2OPD - chain A; structure by X-ray diffraction, 2.50 A resolution.

# Chain A
Name: PilX
Organism: Neisseria meningitidis
Notes: fragment: residues 29-152, plus four N-terminal residues from the expression construct
Sequence (128 residues; numbered 25 to 152; the number before each row is that of its first residue):
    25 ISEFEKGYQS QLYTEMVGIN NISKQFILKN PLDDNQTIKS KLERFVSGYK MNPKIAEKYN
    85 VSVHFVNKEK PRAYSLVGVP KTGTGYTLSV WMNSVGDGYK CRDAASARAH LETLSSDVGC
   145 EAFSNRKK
Unresolved in the structure: 25-26, 148-152
Cystine bridges: Cys125-Cys144
What the authors report for this chain:
  - contacts within the chain: Trp115-Tyr123 (pi stacking), Met40-Met116 (hydrophobic contact), Trp115-His134 (pi stacking), Trp115-Glu136

# Summary
From the paper: contacts within the chain involving Trp115, Tyr123 and Met116 among others.
Chain A is PilX (Neisseria meningitidis); the structure, Structure of the Neisseria meningitidis minor Type IV
pilin, PilX, was determined by X-ray diffraction (same publication as 2OPE).
